8S6M - chains H and L of the 5 polymer chains in the assembly; structure by X-ray diffraction, 1.67 A resolution.

Chain H:
Molecule: S2V29 Fab heavy chain
Organism: Homo sapiens
Notes: antibody fragment or engineered binder
Sequence (226 residues; numbered 1 to 226; the number before each row is that of its first residue):
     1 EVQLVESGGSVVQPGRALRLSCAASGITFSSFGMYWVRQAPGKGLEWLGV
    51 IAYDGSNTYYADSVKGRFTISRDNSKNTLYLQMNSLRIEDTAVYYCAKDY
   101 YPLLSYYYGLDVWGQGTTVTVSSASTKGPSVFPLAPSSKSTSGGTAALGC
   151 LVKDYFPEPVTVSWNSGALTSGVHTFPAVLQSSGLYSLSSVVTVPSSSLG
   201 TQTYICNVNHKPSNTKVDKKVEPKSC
Unresolved in the structure: 139-142, 226
Cystine bridges: C22-C96, C150-C206

Chain L:
Molecule: S2V29 Fab light chain
Organism: Homo sapiens
Notes: antibody fragment or engineered binder
Sequence (216 residues; numbered 1 to 216; the number before each row is that of its first residue):
     1 ESVLTQPRSVSGSPGQSVTISCTGTSSDVGAYNYVSWYQQHPGKAPKFMI
    51 YDVDQRPSGVPDRFSGSKSGNTASLIISGLQAEDEADYYCSSYAGSYIWV
   101 FGGGTQLTVLGQPKAAPSVTLFPPSSEELQANKATLVCLISDFYPGAVTV
   151 AWKADSSPVKAGVETTTPSKQSNNKYAASSYLSLTPEQWKSHRSYSCQVT
   201 HEGSTVEKTVAPTECS
Unresolved in the structure: 215-216
Modified positions: E1 (pyroglutamic acid; PCA)
Cystine bridges: C22-C90, C138-C197
Ion coordination: Ni2+: H192 (together with 1,2-ethanediol) (shared with 1 residue of chain R)

How chain H and chain L interact:
Residue-residue contacts (84):
  V37(H) with F101(L), hydrophobic
  Q39(H) with Q40(L), hydrogen bond; Y89(L), hydrogen bond
  K43(H) with Y89(L)
  G44(H) with Y89(L)
  L45(H) with P46(L), hydrophobic; Y89(L); F101(L)
  E46(H) with F101(L)
  W47(H) with Y97(L); I98(L), hydrophobic; W99(L); F101(L)
  V50(H) with Y97(L)
  Y59(H) with S96(L); Y97(L), hydrophobic; I98(L), hydrophobic
  Y60(H) with I98(L)
  D62(H) with E1(L)
  Y95(H) with Q40(L), hydrogen bond; K44(L); A45(L), hydrophobic
  Y100(H) with F48(L), hydrophobic; Y51(L), hydrophobic; P57(L); S58(L), hydrogen bond (side chain-backbone)
  Y101(H) with Y51(L)
  Y106(H) with Y97(L), hydrophobic; W99(L), hydrogen bond (backbone-side chain)
  Y107(H) with Y34(L); Y93(L); Y97(L); W99(L)
  Y108(H) with S36(L), hydrogen bond (backbone-side chain); F48(L); Y51(L); W99(L)
  G109(H) with Y38(L); F48(L)
  L110(H) with Y38(L), hydrogen bond (backbone-side chain); F48(L)
  D111(H) with F48(L)
  W113(H) with Y38(L), hydrophobic; A45(L), hydrophobic; P46(L)
  G114(H) with A45(L)
  Q115(H) with G43(L); A45(L)
  V131(H) with E127(L)
  F132(H) with S125(L); E127(L); E128(L)
  P133(H) with S125(L); E127(L)
  L134(H) with F122(L); V137(L), hydrophobic
  A135(H) with F122(L)
  A147(H) with T120(L); F122(L)
  L151(H) with T135(L); V137(L), hydrophobic; Y181(L), hydrophobic
  K153(H) with E128(L), salt bridge; K133(L); T135(L)
  H174(H) with S169(L), hydrogen bond; K170(L); Q171(L); A177(L)
  F176(H) with L139(L), hydrophobic; S169(L); A177(L), hydrophobic; A178(L); S179(L)
  P177(H) with T166(L); S169(L)
  V179(H) with T166(L)
  Q181(H) with E164(L)
  L188(H) with Y181(L)
  S189(H) with V137(L); Y181(L), hydrogen bond
  V191(H) with L139(L), hydrophobic
  K219(H) with E127(L), salt bridge
  K224(H) with P123(L)
Other interface residues (no listed pair), chain H (46 interface residues in all): A61, L148, G149, L180, S182
Other interface residues (no listed pair), chain L (45 interface residues in all): G102, G103, I140, T165, T167, S183

Overview:
46 residues of chain H and 45 residues of chain L are in contact; the contacts include 9 hydrogen bonds and 2
salt bridges. Polar contacts include K153(H)-E128(L), K219(H)-E127(L) and Q39(H)-Q40(L).
Here chain H is S2V29 Fab heavy chain and chain L is S2V29 Fab light chain, both from Homo sapiens. Entry 8S6M
(SARS-CoV-2 BQ.1.1 RBD bound to the S2V29 and the S2H97 Fab fragments) was determined by X-ray diffraction
(same publication as 9ASD, 9ATM and 9AU2).
